Entry 6T1M (X-ray diffraction, 1.85 A resolution); this record covers chain A.

# Chain A
Molecule: Protein ENL
Organism: Homo sapiens
UniProt: Q03111 (ENL_HUMAN); residue numbers follow UniProt; this construct covers 1-148
Amino-acid sequence (154 residues; row label = number of the first residue in the row):
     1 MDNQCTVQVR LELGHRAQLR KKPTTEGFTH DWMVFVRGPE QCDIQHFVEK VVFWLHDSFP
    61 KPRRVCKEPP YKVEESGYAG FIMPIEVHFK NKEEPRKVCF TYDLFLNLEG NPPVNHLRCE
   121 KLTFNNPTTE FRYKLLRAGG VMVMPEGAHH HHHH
Not modelled in the structure: 1-2, 145-154
Construct notes: expression tag (149-154)
Ligand contacts: M8K (4-cyano-N-[2-(piperidin-1-ylmethyl)-1H-benzimidazol-5-yl]benzamide): Phe-28, His-56, Ser-58, Phe-59, Pro-60, Glu-75, Ser-76, Gly-77, Tyr-78, Ala-79, Gly-80, Phe-81
What the authors report for this chain:
  - binding site for M8K: Phe-28, His-56, Ser-58, Phe-59, Tyr-78
  - conformationally variable residues (side-chain flip): Phe-28, Ser-58

# In short
Ligands of chain A: compound M8K. From the paper: a binding site for M8K at Phe-28, His-56 and Ser-58 among
others; conformational variability at Phe-28 and Ser-58.
Chain A is Protein ENL (Homo sapiens); the structure, Crystal structure of MLLT1 (ENL) YEATS domain in
complexed with benzimidazole-amide derivative 4, was determined by X-ray diffraction, deposited together with
6T1I, 6T1J, 6T1L, 6T1N and 6T1O.
